PDB entry 7JRG | electron microscopy, 3.20 A resolution | chains O and R of the 20 polymer chains in the assembly

[Chain O]
Molecule: COB
Organism: Vigna radiata
Amino-acid sequence (393 residues; row label = number of the first residue in the row):
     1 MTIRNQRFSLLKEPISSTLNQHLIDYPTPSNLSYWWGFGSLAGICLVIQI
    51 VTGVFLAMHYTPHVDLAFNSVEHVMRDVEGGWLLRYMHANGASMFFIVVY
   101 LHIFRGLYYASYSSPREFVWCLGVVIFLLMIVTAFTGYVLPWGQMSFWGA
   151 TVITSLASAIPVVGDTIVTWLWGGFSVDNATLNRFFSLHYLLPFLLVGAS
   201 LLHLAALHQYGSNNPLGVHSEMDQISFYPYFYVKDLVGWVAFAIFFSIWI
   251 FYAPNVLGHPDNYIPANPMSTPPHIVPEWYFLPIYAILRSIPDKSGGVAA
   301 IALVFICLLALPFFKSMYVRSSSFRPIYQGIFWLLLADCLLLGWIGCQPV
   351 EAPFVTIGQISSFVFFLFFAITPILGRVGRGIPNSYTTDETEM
Not modelled in the structure: 1, 390-393
From the paper describing this entry:
  - binding site for heme: Ser212 (by similarity / conservation)

[Chain R]
Molecule: Cytochrome b-c1 complex subunit 7
Organism: Vigna radiata var. radiata
Reference sequence: A0A1S3U9J1 (A0A1S3U9J1_VIGRR); residues 1-122 here = UniProt positions 1-122
Amino-acid sequence (122 residues; numbered 1 to 122; the number before each row is that of its first residue):
     1 MASFLQSFLDPKKNWLAAQHMKSLVKRLSKYGLRYDDLYDPYYDLDVKEA
    51 LNRLPKEVVDARHARLKRAIDLSMKHEYLPEDLQAMQTPFRGYLQDMLAL
   101 VKRERAEREALGGLPLYQRSIP
Not modelled in the structure: 1-7

[How chain O and chain R interact]
Contacting residue pairs (62):
  Ser30(O) with Met74(R), hydrogen bond
  Asn31(O) with Ile70(R); Ser73(R), hydrogen bond; Met74(R)
  Ser114(O) with Tyr43(R)
  Pro115(O) with Arg119(R), hydrogen bond (backbone-side chain)
  Glu117(O) with Arg119(R), salt bridge
  Phe118(O) with Pro122(R)
  Gln209(O) with Pro122(R)
  Tyr210(O) with Arg119(R); Ser120(R), hydrogen bond; Pro122(R), hydrophobic
  Asn214(O) with Ile70(R)
  Leu216(O) with Tyr31(R), hydrophobic; Ala69(R); Ser73(R)
  Val218(O) with Leu38(R), hydrophobic; Leu66(R), hydrophobic
  His219(O) with Asp40(R); Pro41(R); Tyr42(R); Leu66(R); Ile70(R)
  Ser220(O) with Ile70(R)
  Glu221(O) with Tyr42(R), hydrogen bond
  Met222(O) with His63(R); Leu66(R), hydrophobic; Lys67(R)
  Lys315(O) with Tyr43(R)
  Ser316(O) with Tyr43(R), hydrogen bond (backbone-side chain)
  Met317(O) with Tyr43(R), hydrogen bond (backbone-side chain)
  Tyr318(O) with Tyr39(R), hydrophobic; Asp44(R), hydrogen bond; Lys102(R), hydrogen bond
  Val319(O) with Tyr35(R); Leu38(R), hydrophobic
  Arg320(O) with Asp40(R), salt bridge; Tyr43(R)
  Ser322(O) with Arg27(R)
  Ser323(O) with Arg27(R), hydrogen bond (backbone-side chain)
  Phe324(O) with Leu24(R); Arg27(R); Leu28(R), hydrophobic; Tyr31(R), hydrophobic; Leu38(R), hydrophobic
  Arg325(O) with Arg27(R)
  Pro326(O) with His20(R); Ser23(R); Arg27(R)
  Gln329(O) with Arg27(R), hydrogen bond
  Gly379(O) with Tyr35(R)
  Ile382(O) with His20(R)
  Pro383(O) with Tyr35(R), hydrophobic; Tyr39(R)
  Ser385(O) with Pro11(R)
  Tyr386(O) with Ala17(R); His20(R), hydrogen bond; Met21(R); Leu24(R), hydrophobic; Phe90(R)
  Thr387(O) with Phe90(R)
  Thr388(O) with Met21(R)
Interface residues without a listed pair, chain O (38 interface residues in all): Ser113, Asp223, Phe314, Ile327
Interface residues without a listed pair, chain R (35 interface residues in all): Asp10, Leu33, Asp37, Val47, Asp71, Gln95

[Summary]
38 residues of chain O face 35 of chain R across their interface; the contacts include 12 hydrogen bonds and 2
salt bridges. Polar pairs include Glu117(O)-Arg119(R), Arg320(O)-Asp40(R) and Ser30(O)-Met74(R). From the
paper: a binding site for heme at Ser212(O).
Here chain O is COB (Vigna radiata) and chain R is Cytochrome b-c1 complex subunit 7 (Vigna radiata var.
radiata). Entry 7JRG (Plant Mitochondrial complex III2 from Vigna radiata) was determined by electron
microscopy.
